Entry 8VCL (X-ray diffraction, 2.40 A resolution); this record covers chains A and B of the 3 polymer chains in the assembly.

[Chain A]
Protein: HLA class I histocompatibility antigen, A alpha chain
From: Homo sapiens
Reference sequence: P04439 (HLAA_HUMAN); residues 1-274 here correspond to UniProt positions 25-298 (UniProt number = residue number + 24)
Amino-acid sequence (274 residues; numbered 1 to 274; the number before each row is that of its first residue):
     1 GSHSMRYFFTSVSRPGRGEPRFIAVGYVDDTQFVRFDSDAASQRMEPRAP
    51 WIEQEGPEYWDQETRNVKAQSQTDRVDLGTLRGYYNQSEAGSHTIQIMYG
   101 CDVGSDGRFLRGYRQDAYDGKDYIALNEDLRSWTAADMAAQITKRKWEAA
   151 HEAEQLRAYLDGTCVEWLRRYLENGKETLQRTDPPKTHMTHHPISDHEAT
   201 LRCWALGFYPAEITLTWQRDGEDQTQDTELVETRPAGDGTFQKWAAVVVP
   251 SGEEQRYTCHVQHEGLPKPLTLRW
Disulfides: Cys101-Cys164, Cys203-Cys259
UniProt features mapped onto this chain:
  - binding site (a peptide antigen): Tyr7, Thr73, Tyr84, Asp116, Thr143, Lys146, Tyr159, Tyr171
  - modified residue: Tyr59 (Sulfotyrosine)
  - glycosylation: Asn86 (N-linked (GlcNAc...) asparagine)

[Chain B]
Protein: Beta-2-microglobulin
From: Homo sapiens
Reference sequence: P61769 (B2MG_HUMAN); residues 1-99 here correspond to UniProt positions 21-119 (UniProt number = residue number + 20)
Amino-acid sequence (100 residues; numbered 0 to 99; the number before each row is that of its first residue; numbering starts at 0):
     0 MIQRTPKIQVYSRHPAENGKSNFLNCYVSGFHPSDIEVDLLKNGERIEKV
    50 EHSDLSFSKDWSFYLLYYTEFTPTEKDEYACRVNHVTLSQPKIVKWDRDM
Unresolved in the structure: 0
Disulfides: Cys25-Cys80
Differences from the reference sequence: initiating methionine (0)
UniProt features mapped onto this chain:
  - modified residue: Gln2 (Pyrrolidone carboxylic acid)
  - glycosylation: Ile1 (N-linked (Glc) (glycation) isoleucine), Lys19 (N-linked (Glc) (glycation) lysine), Lys41 (N-linked (Glc) (glycation) lysine), Lys48 (N-linked (Glc) (glycation) lysine), Lys58 (N-linked (Glc) (glycation) lysine), Lys91 (N-linked (Glc) (glycation) lysine), Lys94 (N-linked (Glc) (glycation) lysine)

[Interface between chain A and chain B]
Pairs across the interface (51; chain A residue first):
  Phe8(A) - Ser55(B)
  Phe8(A) - Phe56(B)  hydrophobic
  Phe9(A) - Phe56(B)
  Thr10(A) - Leu54(B)
  Thr10(A) - Phe56(B)
  Thr10(A) - Phe62(B)
  Val12(A) - Ser33(B)
  Ile23(A) - Leu54(B)  hydrophobic
  Val25(A) - Asp53(B)
  Val25(A) - Leu54(B)
  Tyr27(A) - Ser55(B)
  Tyr27(A) - Tyr63(B)
  Gln32(A) - Asp53(B)  hydrogen bond
  Arg35(A) - Asp53(B)  salt bridge
  Gln96(A) - His31(B)  hydrogen bond
  Gln96(A) - Phe56(B)
  Gln96(A) - Trp60(B)  hydrogen bond (side chain-backbone)
  Gln96(A) - Phe62(B)
  Ile97(A) - Phe56(B)
  Gln115(A) - Trp60(B)
  Asp116(A) - Trp60(B)
  Ala117(A) - Trp60(B)  hydrophobic
  Asp119(A) - His31(B)
  Gly120(A) - Arg3(B)  hydrogen bond (backbone-side chain)
  Gly120(A) - His31(B)  hydrogen bond (backbone-side chain)
  Gly120(A) - Asp59(B)
  Gly120(A) - Trp60(B)
  Asp122(A) - Trp60(B)  hydrogen bond
  Thr190(A) - Asp98(B)  hydrogen bond
  His192(A) - Asp98(B)  salt bridge
  Arg202(A) - Asp98(B)  salt bridge
  Trp204(A) - Asp98(B)  hydrogen bond
  Trp204(A) - Met99(B)  hydrophobic
  Val231(A) - Gln8(B)
  Glu232(A) - Lys6(B)  salt bridge
  Glu232(A) - Gln8(B)  hydrogen bond (backbone-side chain)
  Thr233(A) - Tyr26(B)
  Arg234(A) - Gln8(B)  hydrogen bond
  Arg234(A) - Tyr10(B)
  Arg234(A) - Tyr26(B)
  Arg234(A) - Met99(B)
  Pro235(A) - Tyr10(B)  hydrogen bond (backbone-side chain)
  Pro235(A) - Tyr26(B)
  Pro235(A) - Leu65(B)  hydrophobic
  Ala236(A) - Arg12(B)  hydrogen bond (backbone-side chain)
  Ala236(A) - Asn24(B)  hydrogen bond (backbone-side chain)
  Gly237(A) - Arg12(B)  hydrogen bond (backbone-side chain)
  Gln242(A) - Tyr10(B)
  Gln242(A) - Ser11(B)  hydrogen bond (side chain-backbone)
  Gln242(A) - Arg12(B)  hydrogen bond (side chain-backbone)
  Trp244(A) - Met99(B)
Also at the interface, not in a pair above, chain A (35 interface residues in all): Arg48, Thr94, Met98, Lys121, Asp238
Also at the interface, not in a pair above, chain B (23 interface residues in all): Ile1, His13

[In short]
35 residues of chain A and 23 residues of chain B are in contact; the contacts include 16 hydrogen bonds and 4
salt bridges. Polar contacts include Arg35(A)-Asp53(B), His192(A)-Asp98(B) and Arg202(A)-Asp98(B). From
UniProt: 8 peptide antigen-binding residues on chain A.
Here chain A is HLA class I histocompatibility antigen, A alpha chain and chain B is Beta-2-microglobulin,
both from Homo sapiens. Entry 8VCL (Crystal structure of HLA-A*03:01 in complex with a mutant PIK3CA peptide)
was determined by X-ray diffraction together with 9ASG from the same study.
